6P8V - chains E and G of the 8 polymer chains in the assembly; structure by X-ray diffraction, 2.64 A resolution.

== Chain E ==
Name: ATPase, AAA family
Organism: Escherichia coli MS 115-1
Reference sequence: D7Y2H4 (D7Y2H4_ECOLX); residue numbers follow UniProt; this construct covers 2-311
Chain sequence (311 residues; row label = number of the first residue in the row):
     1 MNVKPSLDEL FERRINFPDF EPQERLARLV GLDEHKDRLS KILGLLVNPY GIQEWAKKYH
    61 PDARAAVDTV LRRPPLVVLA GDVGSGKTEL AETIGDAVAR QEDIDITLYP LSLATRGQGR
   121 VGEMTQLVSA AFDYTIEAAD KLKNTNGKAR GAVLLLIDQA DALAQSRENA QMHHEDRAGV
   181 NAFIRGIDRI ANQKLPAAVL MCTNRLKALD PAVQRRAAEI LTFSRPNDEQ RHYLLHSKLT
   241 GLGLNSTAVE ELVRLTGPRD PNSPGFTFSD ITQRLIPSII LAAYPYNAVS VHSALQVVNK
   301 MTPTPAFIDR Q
Disordered / not traced: 1-4, 116-117, 145-147, 308-311
Modified positions: Mse-1 (selenomethionine); Mse-124, Mse-172, Mse-201, Mse-301 (selenomethionine; parent Met)
Construct notes: expression tag (1); engineered mutation Gln-159 (Glu in D7Y2H4)
Small-molecule neighbours: ATP (adenosine-5'-triphosphate): Arg-72, Asp-188, Arg-215, Arg-216
UniProt features mapped onto this chain:
  - binding site (ATP): Gly-84 to Glu-89, Arg-215, Arg-216
From the paper describing this entry:
  - mutagenesis - E159Q: increased stability (proposed by the authors, not directly observed)
  - binding site for ATP: Lys-87 (proposed by the authors, not directly observed)

== Chain G ==
Name: E. coli MS115-1 CdnC
Organism: Escherichia coli MS 115-1
Reference sequence: D7Y2H2 (D7Y2H2_ECOLX); residues 2-321 here correspond to UniProt positions 17-336 (UniProt number = residue number + 15)
Chain sequence (321 residues; each row starts with the number of its first residue):
     1 MSTEHVDHKT IARFAEDKVN LPKVKADDFR EQAKRLQNKL EGYLSDHPDF SLKRMIPSGS
    61 LAKGTALRSL NDIDVAVYIS GSDAPQDLRG LLDYLADRLR KAFPNFSPDQ VKPQTYSVTV
   121 SFRGSGLDVD IVPVLYSGLP DWRGHLISQE DGSFLETSIP LHLDFIKARK RAAPKHFAQV
   181 VRLAKYWARL MKQERPNFRF KSFMIELILA KLLDNGVDFS NYPEALQAFF SYLVSTELRE
   241 RIVFEDNYPA SKIGTLSDLV QIIDPVNPVN NVARLYTQSN VDAIIDAAMD AGDAIDAAFY
   301 APTKQLTVTY WQKVFGSSFQ G
Disordered / not traced: 1
Modified positions: Mse-1 (selenomethionine); Mse-55, Mse-191, Mse-204, Mse-289 (selenomethionine; parent Met)
Construct notes: expression tag (1)
Metal / ion sites: Mg2+: Asp-74 (together with ATP)
Small-molecule neighbours: ATP: Ser-58, Gly-59, Ser-60, Lys-63, Leu-70, Asn-71, Asp-72, Asp-74, Leu-146, Leu-155, Thr-157, Ile-159, His-162, Lys-185, Lys-201, Ser-202, Phe-203, Asp-264, Asn-270, Val-272
UniProt features mapped onto this chain:
  - binding site (ATP): Lys-170
From the paper describing this entry:
  - catalytic residues: Asp-72, Asp-74
  - mutagenesis - D72N/D74N: abolished catalytic activity

== Chain E / chain G interface ==
Residue-residue contacts - 25 pairs, chain E then chain G:
  Asn-16(E) / Arg-189(G)  hydrogen bond
  Phe-17(E) / Arg-189(G)  hydrogen bond (backbone-side chain)
  Pro-18(E) / Ser-69(G)
  Pro-18(E) / Arg-189(G)
  Asp-19(E) / Arg-68(G)  salt bridge
  Phe-20(E) / Leu-21(G)  hydrophobic
  Phe-20(E) / Pro-22(G)  hydrophobic
  Phe-20(E) / Arg-68(G)
  Glu-21(E) / Arg-68(G)  salt bridge
  Gln-23(E) / Ser-125(G)
  Glu-24(E) / Ser-125(G)  hydrogen bond
  Ala-27(E) / Ser-125(G)
  Arg-100(E) / Leu-70(G)  hydrogen bond (side chain-backbone)
  Arg-100(E) / Asn-71(G)  hydrogen bond (side chain-backbone)
  Arg-100(E) / Leu-127(G)
  Asp-105(E) / Arg-189(G)  salt bridge
  Asp-105(E) / Gln-193(G)
  Thr-107(E) / Gln-193(G)
  Lys-141(E) / Gln-193(G)
  Lys-141(E) / Glu-194(G)
  Lys-141(E) / Pro-196(G)
  Leu-142(E) / Gln-193(G)
  Arg-150(E) / Pro-196(G)
  Arg-150(E) / Asn-197(G)
  Ala-152(E) / Gln-193(G)
Also at the interface, not in a pair above, chain E (19 interface residues in all): Arg-14, Asp-103, Ile-106
Also at the interface, not in a pair above, chain G (17 interface residues in all): Lys-25, Gly-126, Phe-198, Ser-317

== Summary ==
19 residues of chain E face 17 of chain G across their interface, with 5 hydrogen bonds and 3 salt bridges.
Polar contacts include Asp-19(E)/Arg-68(G), Glu-21(E)/Arg-68(G) and Asp-105(E)/Arg-189(G). Chain E binds ATP.
Ligands of chain G: ATP. From the paper: catalytic residues Asp-72(G) and Asp-74(G); E159Q of chain E
increases stability.
Chain E is ATPase, AAA family and chain G is E. coli MS115-1 CdnC, both from Escherichia coli MS 115-1; the
structure, Structure of E. coli MS115-1 HORMA:CdnC:Trip13 complex, was determined by X-ray diffraction,
deposited together with 6P8S, 6P8U and 6U7B.
